Entry 7TLF (X-ray diffraction, 2.80 A resolution); this record covers chains A and D of the 4 polymer chains in the assembly.

== Chain A ==
Name: Phycoerythrin alpha-subunit 1
Organism: Proteomonas sulcata
UniProt: A0A067YS87 (A0A067YS87_9CRYP); residues 1-76 here correspond to UniProt positions 50-125 (UniProt number = residue number + 49)
Chain sequence (76 residues; numbered 1 to 76; the number before each row is that of its first residue):
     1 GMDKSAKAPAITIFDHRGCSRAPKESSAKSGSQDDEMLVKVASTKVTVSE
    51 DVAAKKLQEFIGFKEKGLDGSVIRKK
Disordered / not traced: 73-76
Covalently attached groups: 15,16-dihydrobiliverdin (DBV) linked to C19
Ligand contacts:
  - 15,16-dihydrobiliverdin (DBV): F14, H16, S20, R21, P23, K24, E25, S26, D35, E36, M37, L38, K40
  - phycoerythrobilin (PEB), molecule 1: M2, D3, K4, S5, A6, K7
  - phycoerythrobilin (PEB), molecule 2: I13, F14, D15, R17, Q33, M37, L38, V39
  - phycoerythrobilin (PEB), molecule 3: F63, K64, E65, K66, D69, G70, S71, V72
  - phycoerythrobilin (PEB), molecule 4: G67, L68, D69

== Chain D ==
Name: Phycoerythrin beta-subunit
Organism: Proteomonas sulcata
Chain sequence (177 residues; each row starts with the number of its first residue):
     1 MLDAFSRVVTNADSKAAYVGGADLQALKKFISEGNKRLDAVNSIVSNASC
    51 IVSDAVSGMICENPSLISPSGNCYTNRRMAACLRDAEIILRYVSYALLSG
   101 DSSVLEDRCLNGLKETYSSLGVPANGNARAVSIMKACSVAFVNNTASQKK
   151 LSTPQGDCSGLASEVAGYFDKVTSAIS
Disordered / not traced: 1-2, 11-12
Covalently attached groups: phycoerythrobilin (PEB) linked to C50, C61, C82, C158
Ligand contacts:
  - 15,16-dihydrobiliverdin (DBV): P64, S65, I67, S68, P69, Y74
  - phycoerythrobilin (PEB), molecule 1: L24, K28, N35, K36, L38, D39, A40, V142, N144, L151, T153, P154, Q155, G156, D157, L161
  - phycoerythrobilin (PEB), molecule 2: N47, I51, D54, S57, G58, E62, R129, I133, A136, C137, A140, F141
  - phycoerythrobilin (PEB), molecule 3: V56, M59, L66, N72, C73, R77, R78, A81, R84, D85, I88, Y92, R108, C109, L113, T116, Y117, L120, V122, P123, G126, N127, A130

== Chain A / chain D interface ==
Pairs across the interface (18):
  K55(A) - E87(D)  salt bridge
  K56(A) - S49(D)
  E59(A) - S46(D)
  E59(A) - S49(D)  hydrogen bond
  K64(A) - S152(D)
  E65(A) - N42(D)
  E65(A) - S43(D)
  E65(A) - S152(D)  hydrogen bond
  E65(A) - T153(D)
  K66(A) - N47(D)  hydrogen bond (backbone-side chain)
  K66(A) - K150(D)  hydrogen bond (side chain-backbone)
  G67(A) - N47(D)
  L68(A) - N144(D)
  G70(A) - K150(D)
  S71(A) - K149(D)
  V72(A) - K149(D)  hydrogen bond (backbone-backbone)
  V72(A) - K150(D)
  V72(A) - L151(D)
Other interface residues (no listed pair), chain A (12 interface residues in all): Q58
Other interface residues (no listed pair), chain D (18 interface residues in all): D39, V45, A48, A140, F141, A146

== Overview ==
The interface between chain A and chain D involves 12 residues on one side and 18 on the other, with 5
hydrogen bonds and 1 salt bridge. Polar pairs include K55(A)-E87(D), E59(A)-S49(D) and E65(A)-S152(D). Ligands
of chain A: 4 copies of phycoerythrobilin.
Here chain A is Phycoerythrin alpha-subunit 1 and chain D is Phycoerythrin beta-subunit, both from Proteomonas
sulcata. Entry 7TLF (Structure of the photoacclimated Light Harvesting Complex PE545 from Proteomonas sulcata)
was determined by X-ray diffraction together with 7TJA, 7S96 and 7S97 from the same study.
